PDB entry 9IZA | electron microscopy, 3.06 A resolution | chains B and S of the 5 polymer chains in the assembly

== Chain B ==
Molecule: Guanine nucleotide-binding protein G(I)/G(S)/G(T) subunit beta-1
Source organism: Homo sapiens
UniProt: P62873 (GBB1_HUMAN); residue numbers follow UniProt; this construct covers 4-340
Chain sequence (337 residues; row label = number of the first residue in the row):
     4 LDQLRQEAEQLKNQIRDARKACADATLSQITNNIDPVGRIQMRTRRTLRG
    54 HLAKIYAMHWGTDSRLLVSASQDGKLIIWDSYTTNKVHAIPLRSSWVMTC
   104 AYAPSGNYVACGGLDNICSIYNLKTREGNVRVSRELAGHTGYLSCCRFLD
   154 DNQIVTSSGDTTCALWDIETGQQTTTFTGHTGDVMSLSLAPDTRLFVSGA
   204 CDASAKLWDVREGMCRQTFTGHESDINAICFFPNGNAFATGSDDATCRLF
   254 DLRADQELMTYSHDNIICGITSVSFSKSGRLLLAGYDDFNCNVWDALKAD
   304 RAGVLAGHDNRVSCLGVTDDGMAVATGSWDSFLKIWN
Curated features (UniProtKB/Swiss-Prot):
  - modified residue: His266 (Phosphohistidine)
  - natural variant: Leu30 (L30F: In MRD42; uncertain significance), Arg52 (R52G: In MRD42), Gly64 (G64V: In MRD42), Asp76 (D76E: In MRD42; D76G: In MRD42), Gly77 (G77S: In MRD42), Lys78 (K78R: In MRD42), Ile80 (I80N: In MRD42; I80T: In MRD42), His91 (H91R: In MRD42; uncertain significance), Ala92 (A92T: In MRD42), Pro94 (P94S: In MRD42), Leu95 (L95P: In MRD42), Arg96 (R96L: In MRD42), 5 further natural variant entries in UniProt

== Chain S ==
Molecule: scFv16
Source organism: Homo sapiens
Notes: antibody fragment or engineered binder
Chain sequence (248 residues; row label = number of the first residue in the row; note: 2 numbers in that range are skipped by the numbering (no residue carries them; nothing is unmodelled there); a row labelled like 121A-121O holds insertion residues (121A, then the next letters in order)):
     1 DVQLVESGGGLVQPGGSRKLSCSASGFAFSSFGMHWVRQAPEKGLEWVAY
    51 ISSGSGTIYYADTVKGRFTISRDDPKNTLFLQMTSLRSEDTAMYYCVRSI
   101 YYYGSSPFDFWGQGTTLTVSS
121A-121O GGGGSGGGGSGGGGS
   124 SDIVMTQATSSVPVTPGESVSISCRSSKSLLHSNGNTYLYWFLQRPGQSP
   174 QLLIYRMSNLASGVPDRFSGSGSGTAFTLTISRLEAEDVGVYYCMQHLEY
   224 PLTFGAGTKLEL
Unresolved in the structure: 121A-121O
Disulfide bonds: Cys22-Cys96, Cys147-Cys217

== Interface between chain B and chain S ==
Contacting residue pairs - 9 pairs, chain B then chain S:
  Asp66(B) with Tyr103(S)
  Arg68(B) with Tyr103(S)
  Leu69(B) with Tyr103(S), hydrophobic
  Val90(B) with Tyr102(S), hydrophobic
  Arg129(B) with Arg98(S)
  Glu130(B) with Gly26(S); Phe27(S); Ala28(S), hydrogen bond (backbone-backbone)
  Gly131(B) with Phe32(S)
Other interface residues (no listed pair), chain B (8 interface residues in all): His91
Other interface residues (no listed pair), chain S (10 interface residues in all): Val2, Ser31, Phe110

== In short ==
8 residues of chain B face 10 of chain S across their interface, with 1 hydrogen bond. Its one hydrogen bond,
Glu130(B)-Ala28(S), is backbone to backbone.
Chain B is Guanine nucleotide-binding protein G(I)/G(S)/G(T) subunit beta-1 and chain S is scFv16, both from
Homo sapiens; the structure, Cryo-EM structure of human HCAR2-Gi complex with SCH900271, was determined by
electron microscopy (same publication as 9IZC, 9IZD and 9J8Z).
